8BOT - chains T and V of the 25 polymer chains in the assembly; structure by electron microscopy, 7.76 A resolution (low resolution: residue-level contacts below are approximate; hydrogen-bond / salt-bridge calls are withheld).

Chain T:
Molecule: X-ray repair cross-complementing protein 6
Organism: Homo sapiens
Notes: EC 3.6.4.-, 4.2.99.-
Reference sequence: P12956 (XRCC6_HUMAN); residues 1-609 here = UniProt positions 1-609
Sequence (609 residues; numbered 1 to 609; the number before each row is that of its first residue):
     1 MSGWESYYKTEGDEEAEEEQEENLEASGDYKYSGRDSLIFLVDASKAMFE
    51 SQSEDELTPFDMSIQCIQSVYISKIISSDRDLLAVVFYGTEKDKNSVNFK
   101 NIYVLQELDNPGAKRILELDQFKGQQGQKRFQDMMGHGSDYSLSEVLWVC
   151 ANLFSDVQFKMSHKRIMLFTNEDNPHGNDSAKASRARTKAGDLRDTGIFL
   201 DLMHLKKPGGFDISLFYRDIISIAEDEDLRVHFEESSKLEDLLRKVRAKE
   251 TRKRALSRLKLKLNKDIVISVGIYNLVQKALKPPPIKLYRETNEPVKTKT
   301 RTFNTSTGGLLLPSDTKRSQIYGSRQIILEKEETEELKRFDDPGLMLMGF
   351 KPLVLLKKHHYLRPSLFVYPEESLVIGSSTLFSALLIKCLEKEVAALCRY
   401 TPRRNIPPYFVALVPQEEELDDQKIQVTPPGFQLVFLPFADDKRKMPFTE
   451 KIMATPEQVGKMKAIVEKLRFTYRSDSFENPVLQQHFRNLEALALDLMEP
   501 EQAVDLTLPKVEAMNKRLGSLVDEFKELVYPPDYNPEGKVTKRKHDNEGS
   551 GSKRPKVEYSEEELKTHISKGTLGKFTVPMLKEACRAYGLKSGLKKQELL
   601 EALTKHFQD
Unresolved in the structure: 1-31, 223-236, 516-609
UniProt features mapped onto this chain:
  - region: Val578 to Glu583 (Interaction with BAX)
  - active site: Lys31 (Schiff-base intermediate with DNA)
  - modified residue: Ser2 (N-acetylserine), Ser6 (Phosphoserine), Ser27 (Phosphoserine), Lys31 (N6-acetyllysine), Ser51 (Phosphoserine), Ser306 (Phosphoserine), Lys317 (N6-acetyllysine), Lys331 (N6-acetyllysine), Lys338 (N6-acetyllysine), Thr455 (Phosphothreonine), Lys461 (N6-acetyllysine), Ser477 (Phosphoserine), Ser520 (Phosphoserine), Lys539 (N6-acetyllysine), Lys542 (N6-acetyllysine), Lys544 (N6-acetyllysine), Ser550 (Phosphoserine), Lys553 (N6-acetyllysine), Lys556 (N6-acetyllysine), Ser560 (Phosphoserine) and 1 more in UniProt
  - cross-link (Glycyl lysine isopeptide (Lys-Gly)): Lys287 (interchain with G-Cter in SUMO2), Lys317 (interchain with G-Cter in SUMO2), Lys556 (interchain with G-Cter in SUMO2)
  - mutagenesis: Lys31 (K31A: Diminishes the ability to form a Schiff base. Abolishes adduct formation; when associated with A-160 and A-164), Lys160 (K160A: Abolishes adduct formation; when associated with A-31 and A-160), Lys164 (K164A: Abolishes adduct formation; when associated with A-31 and A-164), Lys539 (K539Q: Complete loss of suppression of BAX-induced apoptosis; K539R: No effect on suppression of BAX-induced apoptosis), Lys542 (K542Q: Complete loss of suppression of BAX-induced apoptosis; K542R: No effect on suppression of BAX-induced apoptosis), Lys544 (K544R: No effect on suppression of BAX-induced apoptosis), Lys553 (K553Q: Partial loss of suppression of BAX-induced apoptosis; K553R: No effect on suppression of BAX-induced apoptosis), Lys556 (K556R: No effect on suppression of BAX-induced apoptosis), Lys570 (K570R: Loss of methylation; loss of anti-apoptotic activity; no effect on XRCC5 stabilization)

Chain V:
Molecule: 28-nt DNA strand
Sequence (28 nucleotides; row label = number of the first residue in the row):
    18 GCTAATAAACTAAAAACTATTATTATGG

Chain T / chain V interface:
Pairs across the interface (37; chain T residue first):
  Tyr32(T) - DT35(V)
  Ser33(T) - DA36(V)
  Lys160(T) - DA36(V)
  Arg254(T) - DC34(V)
  Arg254(T) - DT35(V)
  Arg254(T) - DA36(V)
  Ala255(T) - DC34(V)
  Leu256(T) - DA32(V)
  Leu256(T) - DA33(V)
  Leu256(T) - DC34(V)
  Ser257(T) - DA32(V)
  Ser257(T) - DA33(V)
  Ser257(T) - DC34(V)
  Arg258(T) - DC34(V)
  Arg258(T) - DT35(V)
  Leu259(T) - DA33(V)
  Leu259(T) - DC34(V)
  Ile273(T) - DC34(V)
  Tyr274(T) - DC34(V)
  Asn275(T) - DA33(V)
  Asn275(T) - DC34(V)
  Lys279(T) - DA26(V)
  Leu281(T) - DA30(V)
  Pro284(T) - DA30(V)
  Lys287(T) - DA29(V)
  Thr298(T) - DA29(V)
  Thr298(T) - DA30(V)
  Thr300(T) - DA30(V)
  Thr300(T) - DA31(V)
  Tyr400(T) - DA33(V)
  Pro402(T) - DA33(V)
  Arg403(T) - DA32(V)
  Arg403(T) - DA33(V)
  Arg404(T) - DA31(V)
  Arg404(T) - DA32(V)
  Arg404(T) - DA33(V)
  Arg444(T) - DA24(V)
Other interface residues (no listed pair), chain T (27 interface residues in all): Pro285, Pro343, Leu366, Glu371
Other interface residues (no listed pair), chain V (11 interface residues in all): DA25

Summary:
The interface between chain T and chain V involves 27 residues on one side and 11 on the other. Curated
annotation (UniProt) lists active-site residue Lys31(T) and 9 mutagenesis sites on chain T.
Chain T is X-ray repair cross-complementing protein 6 (Homo sapiens) and chain V is a 28-nt DNA strand; the
structure, Cryo-EM structure of NHEJ supercomplex(trimer), was determined by electron microscopy.
